Entry 3OGU (X-ray diffraction, 1.84 A resolution); this record covers chains A and T of the 3 polymer chains in the assembly.

Chain A:
Name: DNA polymerase beta
Organism: Homo sapiens
Notes: EC 2.7.7.7, 4.2.99.-
UniProt: P06746 (DPOLB_HUMAN); residue numbers follow UniProt; this construct covers 1-335
Sequence (335 residues; row label = number of the first residue in the row):
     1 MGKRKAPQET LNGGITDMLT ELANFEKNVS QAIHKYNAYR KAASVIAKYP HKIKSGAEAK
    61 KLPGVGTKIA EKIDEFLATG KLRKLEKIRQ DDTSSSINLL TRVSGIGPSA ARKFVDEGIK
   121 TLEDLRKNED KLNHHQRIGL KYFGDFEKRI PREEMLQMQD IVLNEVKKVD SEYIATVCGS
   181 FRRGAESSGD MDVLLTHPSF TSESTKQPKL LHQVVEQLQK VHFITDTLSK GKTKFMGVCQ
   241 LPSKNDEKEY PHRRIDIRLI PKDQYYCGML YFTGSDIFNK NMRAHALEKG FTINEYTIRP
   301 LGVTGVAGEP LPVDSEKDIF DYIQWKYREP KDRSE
Disordered / not traced: 1-9
Construct notes: engineered mutation Gly-2 (Ser in P06746), Leu-99 (Phe in P06746), Lys-232 (Glu in P06746), Met-269 (Val in P06746)
Metal / ion sites: Na+: Thr-101, Val-103, Ile-106 (shared with 1 residue of chain P)
Swiss-Prot annotation at these positions:
  - region: Arg-183 to Asp-192 (DNA-binding)
  - active site: Lys-72 (Nucleophile)
  - binding site (K(+)): Lys-60, Leu-62, Val-65, Thr-101, Val-103, Ile-106
  - binding site (Na(+)): Lys-60, Leu-62, Val-65, Thr-101, Val-103, Ile-106
  - binding site (dATP): Arg-149, Ser-180, Arg-183, Gly-189, Asp-190
  - binding site (dCTP): Arg-149, Ser-180, Arg-183, Gly-189, Asp-190
  - binding site (dGTP): Arg-149, Ser-180, Arg-183, Gly-189, Asp-190, Asp-192
  - binding site (dTTP): Arg-149, Ser-180, Arg-183, Gly-189, Asp-190
  - binding site (Mg(2+)): Asp-190, Asp-192, Asp-256
  - modified residue: Lys-72 (N6-acetyllysine), Arg-83 (Omega-N-methylarginine), Arg-152 (Omega-N-methylarginine)
  - cross-link (Glycyl lysine isopeptide (Lys-Gly)): Lys-41 (interchain with G-Cter in ubiquitin), Lys-61 (interchain with G-Cter in ubiquitin), Lys-81 (interchain with G-Cter in ubiquitin)
  - natural variant: Leu-22 (L22P: Found in a gastric cancer sample; uncertain significance), Tyr-39 (Y39C: Found in a gastric cancer sample; uncertain significance), Gly-118 (G118V: Decreased DNA-directed DNA polymerase activity), Arg-137 (R137Q: Decreased function in base-excision repair), Arg-149 (R149I: Decreased DNA-directed DNA polymerase activity), Asp-160 (D160N: Found in a gastric cancer sample; uncertain significance), Cys-239 (C239R: Found in a gastric cancer sample; uncertain significance), Lys-289 (K289M: Found in a colon cancer sample; uncertain significance), Asn-294 (N294D: Found in a gastric cancer sample; uncertain significance), Glu-295 (E295K: Found in a gastric cancer sample; uncertain significance)
  - mutagenesis: Phe-25 (F25W: No effect on 5'-dRP lyase activity. Decreased ssDNA binding), His-34 (H34G: Decreased 5'-dRP lyase activity. Decreased ssDNA binding), Lys-35 (K35A: Decreased 5'-dRP lyase activity. Decreased ssDNA binding. Loss of 5'-dRP lyase activity; when associated with A-68 and A-72. Decreased ssDNA binding; when associated with A-68 and A-72 ...), Tyr-39 (Y39F: No effect on 5'-dRP lyase activity; Y39Q: Abolishes DNA polymerase and 5'-dRP lyase activity), Lys-41 (K41R: Abolishes ubiquitination; when associated with R-61 and R-81), Lys-60 (K60A: Decreased 5'-dRP lyase activity. Decreased ssDNA binding), Lys-61 (K61R: Abolishes ubiquitination; when associated with R-41 and R-81), Lys-68 (K68A: No effect on 5'-dRP lyase activity. Decreased ssDNA binding. Loss of 5'-dRP lyase activity; when associated with A-35 and A-72. Decreased ssDNA binding; when associated with A-35 and A-72 ...), Glu-71 (E71Q: No effect on 5'-dRP lyase activity. No effect on structure shown by circular dichroism. No effect on ssDNA binding), Lys-72 (K72A: Severely reduced 5'-dRP lyase activity. Does not affect ssDNA binding. Loss of 5'-dRP lyase activity; when associated with A-35 and A-68. Decreased ssDNA binding ...), Glu-75 (E75A: Slightly decreased 5'-dRP lyase activity. Decreased ssDNA binding. No effect on structure shown by circular dichroism), Lys-81 (K81R: Abolishes ubiquitination; when associated with R-41 and R-61), 5 further mutagenesis entries in UniProt

Chain T:
Molecule: 6-nt DNA strand
Sequence (6 nucleotides; row label = number of the first residue in the row):
     1 CATCTG

How chain A and chain T interact:
Contacting residue pairs - 11 pairs, chain A then chain T:
  Ser-229(A) with DT3(T), phosphate contact; DC4(T), phosphate contact
  Lys-230(A) with DT3(T), hydrogen bond to the phosphate; DC4(T), hydrogen bond to the phosphate
  Gly-231(A) with DT3(T), hydrogen bond to the phosphate
  Lys-232(A) with DT3(T), hydrogen bond to the phosphate
  Thr-233(A) with DA2(T), hydrogen bond to the phosphate; DT3(T), hydrogen bond to the phosphate
  Lys-234(A) with DA2(T), phosphate contact; DT3(T), hydrogen bond to the phosphate
  Tyr-296(A) with DC1(T), sugar contact
Also at the interface, not in a pair above, chain A (11 interface residues in all): Asn-133, His-134, Lys-206, Leu-228
Also at the interface, not in a pair above, chain T (5 interface residues in all): DT5

Overview:
11 residues of chain A face 5 of chain T across their interface, with 7 hydrogen bonds. Among the polar pairs
are Lys-230(A)/DT3(T), Lys-230(A)/DC4(T) and Gly-231(A)/DT3(T).
Chain A is DNA polymerase beta (Homo sapiens) and chain T is a 6-nt DNA strand; the structure, DNA Polymerase
beta mutant 5P20 complexed with 6bp of DNA, was determined by X-ray diffraction.
